8K2V - chains J and K of the 12 polymer chains in the assembly; structure by electron microscopy, 3.52 A resolution.

[Chain J (and K)]
Name: Methylcrotonoyl-CoA carboxylase beta chain, mitochondrial
From: Homo sapiens
Notes: EC 6.4.1.4; chain K of this document is another copy of the same molecule, construct and numbering; everything in this record applies to it too
UniProt: Q9HCC0 (MCCB_HUMAN); residues 1-563 here = UniProt positions 1-563
Amino-acid sequence (563 residues; each row starts with the number of its first residue):
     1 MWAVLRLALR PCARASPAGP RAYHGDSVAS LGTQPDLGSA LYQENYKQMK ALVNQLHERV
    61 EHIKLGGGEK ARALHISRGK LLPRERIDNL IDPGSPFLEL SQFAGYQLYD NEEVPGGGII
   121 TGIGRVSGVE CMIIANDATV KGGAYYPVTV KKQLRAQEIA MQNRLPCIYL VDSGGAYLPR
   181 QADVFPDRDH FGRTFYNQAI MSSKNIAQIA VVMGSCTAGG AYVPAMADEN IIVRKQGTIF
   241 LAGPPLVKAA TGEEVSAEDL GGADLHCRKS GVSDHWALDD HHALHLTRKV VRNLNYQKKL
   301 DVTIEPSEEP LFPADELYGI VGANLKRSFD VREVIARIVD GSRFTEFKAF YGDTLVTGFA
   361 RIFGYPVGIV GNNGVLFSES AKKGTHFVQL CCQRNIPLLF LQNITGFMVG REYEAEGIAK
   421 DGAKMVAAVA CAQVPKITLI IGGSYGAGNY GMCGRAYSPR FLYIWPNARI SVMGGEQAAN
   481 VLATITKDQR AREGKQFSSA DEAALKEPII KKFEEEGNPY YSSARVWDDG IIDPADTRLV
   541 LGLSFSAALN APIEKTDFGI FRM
Not modelled in the structure: 1-22
Swiss-Prot annotation at these positions:
  - region: Arg-343 to Asn-372 (Acyl-CoA binding)
  - modified residue: Lys-70 (N6-acetyllysine), Lys-141 (N6-succinyllysine), Lys-495 (N6-acetyllysine), Lys-511 (N6-acetyllysine)
  - natural variant: Ser-39 (S39F: In MCC2D), Gly-68 (G68V: In MCC2D; uncertain significance), Glu-99 (E99Q: In MCC2D), Ser-101 (S101F: In MCC2D), Gly-105 (G105R: In MCC2D; uncertain significance), Gly-118 (deletion: In MCC2D), Cys-131 (C131F: In MCC2D), Thr-139 (T139I: In MCC2D), Tyr-146 (Y146N: In MCC2D), Lys-152 (K152T: In MCC2D), Arg-155 (R155Q: In MCC2D; R155W: In MCC2D), Asn-163 (N163D: In MCC2D; uncertain significance), 42 further natural variant entries in UniProt
Residues lining bound ligands:
  - acetyl coenzyme A (ACO), molecule 1: Arg-78, Ala-138, Lys-141, Gly-142, Ala-144, Asp-172, Ser-173, Gly-174, Gly-175, Ala-176, Tyr-177, Leu-178, Ser-215, Thr-217, Ala-218
  - acetyl coenzyme A (ACO), molecule 2: Met-473, Ile-485, Gln-489
  - BTI (5-(hexahydro-2-oxo-1H-thieno[3,4-d]imidazol-6-yl)pentanal), molecule 1: Ala-249, Ala-250, Thr-251
  - BTI, molecule 2: Val-375, Gly-406, Phe-407, Val-409, Gln-477
What the authors report for this chain:
  - catalytic residues: Phe-407, Ala-447 (proposed by the authors, not directly observed)

[How chain J and chain K interact]
Contacting residue pairs (121; chain J residue first):
  Lys-151(J) with Asp-187(K), salt bridge
  Pro-179(J) with Lys-512(K), hydrogen bond (backbone-side chain)
  Gln-181(J) with Val-472(K), hydrogen bond (side chain-backbone); Phe-513(K); Glu-516(K), hydrogen bond
  Ala-182(J) with Glu-516(K); Trp-527(K)
  Phe-185(J) with Gly-446(K); Asn-449(K); Tyr-450(K), hydrogen bond (backbone-side chain); Ser-471(K); Val-472(K), hydrophobic
  Pro-186(J) with Trp-527(K), hydrophobic
  Asp-187(J) with Lys-151(K), salt bridge; Ala-456(K); Trp-527(K)
  Arg-188(J) with Arg-455(K); Ala-456(K)
  Phe-191(J) with Tyr-450(K), hydrogen bond (backbone-side chain)
  Gly-192(J) with Tyr-450(K); Tyr-457(K)
  Arg-193(J) with Ala-456(K), hydrogen bond (side chain-backbone); Ser-458(K), hydrogen bond
  Phe-195(J) with Tyr-457(K)
  Tyr-196(J) with Ala-430(K), hydrophobic
  Ala-199(J) with Ala-430(K), hydrophobic
  Ser-202(J) with Gly-559(K); Ile-560(K), hydrogen bond (side chain-backbone)
  Ser-203(J) with Asp-557(K); Gly-559(K)
  Tyr-222(J) with Phe-407(K); Ala-419(K); Ala-447(K), hydrophobic
  Pro-224(J) with Arg-562(K)
  Ala-225(J) with Ala-423(K), hydrophobic; Arg-562(K), hydrogen bond (backbone-side chain)
  Met-226(J) with Ala-427(K), hydrophobic
  Ala-227(J) with Arg-562(K), hydrogen bond (backbone-side chain)
  Asp-228(J) with Ile-560(K); Arg-562(K), hydrogen bond (backbone-side chain)
  Leu-241(J) with Phe-407(K), hydrophobic; Met-408(K); Glu-414(K); Ala-419(K), hydrophobic
  Ala-242(J) with Val-409(K), hydrophobic
  Pro-245(J) with Thr-484(K)
  Leu-246(J) with Met-473(K), hydrophobic
  Val-247(J) with Val-409(K), hydrophobic
  Ala-249(J) with Asn-480(K)
  Thr-251(J) with Val-409(K)
  Val-255(J) with Arg-411(K)
  Asp-259(J) with Arg-411(K), hydrogen bond (backbone-side chain)
  Leu-260(J) with Arg-411(K); Glu-414(K)
  Leu-265(J) with Arg-411(K)
  His-266(J) with Glu-414(K)
  Ser-270(J) with Ala-415(K); Lys-420(K)
  Gly-271(J) with Arg-562(K)
  Val-272(J) with Arg-562(K)
  Asp-274(J) with Arg-562(K), salt bridge
  Phe-407(J) with Tyr-222(K); Leu-241(K), hydrophobic
  Met-408(J) with Leu-241(K)
  Val-409(J) with Ala-242(K), hydrophobic; Val-247(K), hydrophobic; Thr-251(K)
  Arg-411(J) with Val-255(K); Asp-259(K), hydrogen bond (side chain-backbone); Leu-260(K); Leu-265(K)
  Glu-414(J) with Leu-241(K); Leu-260(K); His-266(K)
  Ala-415(J) with Ser-270(K)
  Ala-419(J) with Tyr-222(K); Leu-241(K), hydrophobic
  Lys-420(J) with Ser-270(K)
  Ala-423(J) with Ala-225(K), hydrophobic
  Ala-427(J) with Met-226(K), hydrophobic
  Ala-430(J) with Tyr-196(K), hydrophobic; Ala-199(K), hydrophobic
  Gly-446(J) with Phe-185(K)
  Ala-447(J) with Tyr-222(K), hydrophobic
  Asn-449(J) with Phe-185(K)
  Tyr-450(J) with Phe-185(K), hydrogen bond (side chain-backbone); Phe-191(K), hydrogen bond (side chain-backbone); Gly-192(K)
  Arg-455(J) with Arg-188(K)
  Ala-456(J) with Arg-188(K); Arg-193(K), hydrogen bond (backbone-side chain)
  Tyr-457(J) with Gly-192(K); Phe-195(K)
  Ser-458(J) with Arg-193(K), hydrogen bond
  Ser-471(J) with Gln-181(K); Phe-185(K)
  Val-472(J) with Gln-181(K); Phe-185(K), hydrophobic
  Met-473(J) with Leu-246(K), hydrophobic
  Asn-480(J) with Ala-249(K)
  Thr-484(J) with Pro-245(K)
  Lys-512(J) with Pro-179(K), hydrogen bond (side chain-backbone)
  Phe-513(J) with Gln-181(K)
  Glu-516(J) with Gln-181(K), hydrogen bond; Ala-182(K)
  Trp-527(J) with Ala-182(K); Pro-186(K), hydrophobic; Asp-187(K)
  Asp-557(J) with Ser-203(K)
  Gly-559(J) with Ser-202(K); Ser-203(K)
  Ile-560(J) with Ser-202(K), hydrogen bond (backbone-side chain); Asp-228(K)
  Arg-562(J) with Pro-224(K); Ala-225(K), hydrogen bond (side chain-backbone); Ala-227(K), hydrogen bond (side chain-backbone); Asp-228(K), hydrogen bond (side chain-backbone); Glu-229(K); Gly-271(K); Val-272(K); Asp-274(K), salt bridge
Other interface residues (no listed pair), chain J (82 interface residues in all): Leu-178, Val-184, Ile-200, Glu-229, Asn-230, Glu-253, Gly-422, Val-426, Cys-431, Ala-478, Val-481, Phe-558
Other interface residues (no listed pair), chain K (82 interface residues in all): Glu-158, Leu-178, Ile-200, Asn-230, Glu-253, Gly-422, Val-426, Cys-431, Ala-478, Val-481, Phe-558

[Summary]
Chain J and chain K each contribute 82 residues to their interface, with 23 hydrogen bonds and 4 salt bridges.
Polar contacts include Lys-151(J)/Asp-187(K), Asp-274(J)/Arg-562(K) and Pro-179(J)/Lys-512(K). Chain J binds
compound BTI and acetyl coenzyme A. The paper reports catalytic residues Phe-407(J) and Ala-447(J).
Chain J and chain K are both Methylcrotonoyl-CoA carboxylase beta chain, mitochondrial (Homo sapiens); the
structure, 3-Methylcrotonyl-CoA Carboxylase in MCCD state with Acetyl CoA, was determined by electron
microscopy, deposited together with 7YBU, 8J4Z, 8J78, 8J7D, 8JAK, 8JAW and 3 further entries.
